Entry 3LFQ (X-ray diffraction, 2.03 A resolution); this record covers chain A.

Chain A:
Molecule: Cell division protein kinase 2
Source organism: Homo sapiens
Notes: EC 2.7.11.22
UniProtKB: P24941 (CDK2_HUMAN); residues 1-298 here = UniProt positions 1-298
Amino-acid sequence (298 residues; row label = number of the first residue in the row):
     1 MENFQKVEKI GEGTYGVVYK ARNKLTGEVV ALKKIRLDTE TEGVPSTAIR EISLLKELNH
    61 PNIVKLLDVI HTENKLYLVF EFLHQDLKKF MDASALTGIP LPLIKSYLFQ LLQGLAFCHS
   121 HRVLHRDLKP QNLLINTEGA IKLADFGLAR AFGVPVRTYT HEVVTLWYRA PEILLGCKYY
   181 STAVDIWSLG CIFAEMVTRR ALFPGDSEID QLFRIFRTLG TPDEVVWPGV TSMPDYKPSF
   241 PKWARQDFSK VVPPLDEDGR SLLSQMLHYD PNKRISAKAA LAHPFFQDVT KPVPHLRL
Unresolved in the structure: 37-45
Curated features (UniProtKB/Swiss-Prot):
  - active site: Asp127 (Proton acceptor)
  - binding site (ATP): Ile10 to Val18, Lys33, Glu81 to Leu83, Asp86, Lys129 to Asn132, Asp145
  - binding site (Mg(2+)): Asn132, Asp145
  - site (CDK7 binding): Lys9, Lys88, Lys89, Leu166
  - modified residue: Met1 (N-acetylmethionine), Lys6 (N6-acetyllysine), Thr14 (Phosphothreonine), Tyr15 (Phosphotyrosine), Tyr19 (Phosphotyrosine), Thr160 (Phosphothreonine)
  - natural variant: Pro45 (P45L: In a glioblastoma multiforme sample)
  - mutagenesis: Lys9 (K9F: Reduced phosphorylation by CAK), Thr14 (T14A: 2-fold increase in activity), Tyr15 (Y15F: 2-fold increase in activity), Lys88 to Lys89 (Reduced phosphorylation by CAK), Thr160 (T160A: Abolishes activity), Leu166 (L166R: Reduced phosphorylation by CAK and reduced kinase activity)
Ligand contacts: A28 (N-(6,7-difluoro-5-phenyl-1H-indazol-3-yl)butanamide): Ile10, Gly13, Val18, Ala31, Lys33, Val64, Phe80, Glu81, Phe82, Leu83, His84, Gln85, Asp86, Lys89, Gln131, Asn132, Leu134, Ala144, Asp145

Summary:
Chain A binds compound A28. Curated annotation (UniProt) lists active-site residue Asp127, 19 ATP-binding
residues, Mg2+-binding residues Asn132 and Asp145 and 7 mutagenesis sites.
Chain A is Cell division protein kinase 2 (Homo sapiens); the structure, Crystal structure of CDK2 with SAR60,
an aminoindazole type inhibitor, was determined by X-ray diffraction, deposited together with 3LAU, 3LFN and
3LFS.
